PDB entry 8DQ6 | X-ray diffraction, 1.56 A resolution | chains B and C of the 3 polymer chains in the assembly

# Chain B (and C)
Molecule: MIF/D-DT-like protein-1
Source organism: Arabidopsis thaliana
Notes: chain C of this document is another copy of the same molecule, construct and numbering; everything in this record applies to it too
Reference sequence: Q9LU69 (Q9LU69_ARATH); residues 1-109 here correspond to UniProt positions 2-110 (UniProt number = residue number + 1)
Chain sequence (109 residues; each row starts with the number of its first residue):
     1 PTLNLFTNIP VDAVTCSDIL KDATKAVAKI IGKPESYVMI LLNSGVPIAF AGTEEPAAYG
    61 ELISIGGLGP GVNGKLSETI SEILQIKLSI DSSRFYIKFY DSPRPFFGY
Reported in the primary citation:
  - catalytic residues: Lys98
  - catalytic residues: Pro1 (by similarity / conservation)

# How chain B and chain C interact
Pairs across the interface (60):
  Pro1(B) with Arg94(C), hydrogen bond (backbone-side chain)
  Thr2(B) with Tyr59(C); Arg94(C), hydrogen bond
  Asn4(B) with Phe6(C)
  Cys16(B) with Pro47(C), hydrophobic
  Ser17(B) with Glu54(C), hydrogen bond
  Leu20(B) with Pro47(C), hydrophobic; Ile48(C); Ala49(C), hydrophobic; Glu54(C)
  Thr24(B) with Ala49(C)
  Glu35(B) with Ala51(C); Gly52(C)
  Ser36(B) with Phe50(C); Ala51(C)
  Tyr37(B) with Arg94(C), hydrogen bond (backbone-side chain)
  Val38(B) with Ala49(C); Phe50(C); Ala51(C), hydrogen bond (backbone-backbone)
  Met39(B) with Ile48(C), hydrophobic; Ala49(C); Phe50(C), hydrophobic; Ala58(C); Tyr59(C), hydrophobic; Arg94(C)
  Ile40(B) with Ile48(C); Ala49(C), hydrogen bond (backbone-backbone)
  Leu41(B) with Phe6(C), hydrophobic; Pro47(C); Ile48(C), hydrophobic
  Leu42(B) with Val46(C); Pro47(C), hydrogen bond (backbone-backbone)
  Asn43(B) with Phe6(C); Val46(C)
  Glu61(B) with Lys98(C), salt bridge
  Ile63(B) with Tyr59(C); Glu61(C); Tyr96(C)
  Tyr100(B) with Tyr96(C); Lys98(C); Phe99(C)
  Ser102(B) with Tyr96(C)
  Arg104(B) with Tyr100(C)
  Phe106(B) with Arg94(C); Phe95(C); Tyr96(C), hydrophobic
  Phe107(B) with Asn73(C); Gly74(C); Ser77(C); Arg94(C); Phe95(C), hydrogen bond (backbone-backbone); Ile97(C), hydrophobic
  Gly108(B) with Ser93(C)
  Tyr109(B) with Gly74(C), hydrogen bond (side chain-backbone); Ser77(C), hydrogen bond; Glu78(C), hydrogen bond (side chain-backbone); Ser81(C); Asp91(C); Ser92(C); Ser93(C), hydrogen bond (backbone-backbone)
Other interface residues (no listed pair), chain B (26 interface residues in all): Phe6

# In short
26 residues of chain B and 27 residues of chain C are in contact; the contacts include 12 hydrogen bonds and 1
salt bridge. Polar pairs include Glu61(B)-Lys98(C), Pro1(B)-Arg94(C) and Thr2(B)-Arg94(C). The paper reports
catalytic residues Lys98(B) and Pro1(B).
Both chains are MIF/D-DT-like protein-1 (Arabidopsis thaliana). Entry 8DQ6 (Structure of A. thaliana
MIF/D-DT-like protein-1 (MDL1)) was determined by X-ray diffraction together with 8DQA from the same study.
